9E1R - chains A and I of the 11 polymer chains in the assembly; structure by electron microscopy, 3.10 A resolution.

== Chain A ==
Protein: Histone H3.2
From: Xenopus laevis
UniProt: P84233 (H32_XENLA); residues 0-135 here correspond to UniProt positions 1-136 (UniProt number = residue number + 1)
Chain sequence (136 residues; row label = number of the first residue in the row; numbering starts at 0):
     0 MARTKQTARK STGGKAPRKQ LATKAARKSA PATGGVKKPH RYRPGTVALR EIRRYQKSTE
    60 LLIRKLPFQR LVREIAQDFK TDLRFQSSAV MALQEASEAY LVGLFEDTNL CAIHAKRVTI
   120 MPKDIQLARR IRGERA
Not modelled in the structure: 0-36, 134-135
UniProt features mapped onto this chain:
  - modified residue: Arg2 (Asymmetric dimethylarginine), Thr3 (Phosphothreonine), Lys4 (Allysine), Gln5 (5-glutamyl dopamine), Thr6 (Phosphothreonine), Arg8 (Citrulline), Lys9 (N6,N6,N6-trimethyllysine), Ser10 (ADP-ribosylserine), Thr11 (Phosphothreonine), Lys14 (N6-(2-hydroxyisobutyryl)lysine), Arg17 (Asymmetric dimethylarginine), Lys18 (N6-(2-hydroxyisobutyryl)lysine), Lys23 (N6-(2-hydroxyisobutyryl)lysine), Arg26 (Citrulline), Lys27 (N6,N6,N6-trimethyllysine), Ser28 (ADP-ribosylserine), Lys36 (N6,N6,N6-trimethyllysine), Lys37 (N6-methyllysine), Tyr41 (Phosphotyrosine), Lys56 (N6,N6,N6-trimethyllysine) and 8 more in UniProt
  - lipidation: Cys110 (S-palmitoyl cysteine)

== Chain I ==
Molecule: 152-nt DNA strand
From: Homo sapiens
Sequence (152 nucleotides; row label = number of the first residue in the row; numbers below 1 keep their minus sign (DG-75 is residue -75)):
   -75 GCACAGGATG TATATATCTG ACACGTGCCT GGAGACTAGG GAGTAATCCC CTTGGCGGTT
   -15 AAAACGCGGG GGACAGCGCG TACGTGCGTT TAAGCGGTGC TAGAGCTGTC TACGACCAAT
    45 TGAGCGGCCT CGGCACCGGG ATTCTCCAGG GC

== How chain A and chain I interact ==
Contacting residue pairs (27):
  His39(A) - DT-67(I)  sugar contact
  Arg40(A) - DG8(I)  base contact
  Arg40(A) - DT9(I)  hydrogen bond to the base
  Arg40(A) - DG10(I)  hydrogen bond to the sugar
  Tyr41(A) - DT-67(I)  sugar contact
  Tyr41(A) - DG-66(I)  sugar contact
  Tyr41(A) - DT9(I)  sugar contact
  Tyr41(A) - DG10(I)  hydrogen bond to the phosphate
  Arg42(A) - DT9(I)  phosphate contact
  Pro43(A) - DG8(I)  phosphate contact
  Pro43(A) - DT9(I)  phosphate contact
  Gly44(A) - DG8(I)  phosphate contact
  Gly44(A) - DT9(I)  hydrogen bond to the phosphate
  Thr45(A) - DT9(I)  phosphate contact
  Val46(A) - DT9(I)  hydrogen bond to the phosphate
  Val46(A) - DG10(I)  phosphate contact
  Ala47(A) - DT9(I)  hydrogen bond to the phosphate
  Arg49(A) - DG-66(I)  sugar contact
  Arg49(A) - DT-65(I)  salt bridge to the phosphate
  Arg63(A) - DA17(I)  phosphate contact
  Arg63(A) - DG18(I)  salt bridge to the phosphate
  Lys64(A) - DG18(I)  phosphate contact
  Leu65(A) - DA17(I)  phosphate contact
  Leu65(A) - DG18(I)  hydrogen bond to the phosphate
  Pro66(A) - DA17(I)  sugar contact
  Arg69(A) - DA17(I)  salt bridge to the phosphate
  Arg83(A) - DG27(I)  hydrogen bond to the phosphate
Other interface residues (no listed pair), chain A (17 interface residues in all): Lys115
Other interface residues (no listed pair), chain I (11 interface residues in all): DC-2, DA28

== Summary ==
17 residues of chain A face 11 of chain I across their interface; the contacts include 8 hydrogen bonds and 3
salt bridges. Polar pairs include Arg40(A)-DT9(I), Arg40(A)-DG10(I) and Tyr41(A)-DG10(I).
Chain A is Histone H3.2 (Xenopus laevis) and chain I is a 152-nt DNA strand (Homo sapiens); the structure,
Snf2h bound nucleosome complex - ClassB4, was determined by electron microscopy, deposited together with 9E1L,
9E1M, 9E1N, 9E1O, 9E1P, 9E1Q and 4 further entries.
